PDB entry 5H8B | X-ray diffraction, 2.55 A resolution | chain A

[Chain A]
Name: Casein kinase II subunit alpha
Organism: Homo sapiens
Notes: EC 2.7.11.1
UniProtKB: P68400 (CSK21_HUMAN); residues 1-333 here = UniProt positions 1-333
Chain sequence (333 residues; numbered 1 to 333; the number before each row is that of its first residue):
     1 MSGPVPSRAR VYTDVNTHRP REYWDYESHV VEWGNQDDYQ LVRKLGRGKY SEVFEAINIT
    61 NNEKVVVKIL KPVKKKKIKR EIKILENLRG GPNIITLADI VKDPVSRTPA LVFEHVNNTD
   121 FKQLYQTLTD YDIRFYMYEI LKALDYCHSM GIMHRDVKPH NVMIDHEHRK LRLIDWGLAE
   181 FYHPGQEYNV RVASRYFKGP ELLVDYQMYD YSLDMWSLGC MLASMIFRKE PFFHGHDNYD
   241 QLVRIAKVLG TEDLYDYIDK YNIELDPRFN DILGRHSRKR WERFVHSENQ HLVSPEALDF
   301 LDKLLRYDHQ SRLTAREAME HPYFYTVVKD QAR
Disordered / not traced: 1, 333
Residues lining bound ligands: 5Y2 (N-[5-[[3-cyano-7-(cyclopropylamino)pyrazolo[1,5-a]pyrimidin-5-yl]amino]-2-methyl-phenyl]ethanamide): Leu45, Arg47, Gly48, Ser51, Val53, Val66, Lys68, Ile95, Phe113, Glu114, His115, Val116, Asn117, Asn118, Met163, Ile174, Asp175
Swiss-Prot annotation at these positions:
  - region: Gln36 to Leu41 (Interaction with beta subunit)
  - active site: Asp156 (Proton acceptor)
  - binding site (ATP): Leu45 to Val53, Lys68
  - natural variant: Arg47 (R47Q: In OCNDS), Tyr50 (Y50S: In OCNDS), Asp175 (D175G: In OCNDS), Lys198 (K198R: In OCNDS)
From the paper describing this entry:
  - binding site for 5Y2: Phe113, Val116, Asp175

[Summary]
Ligands of chain A: compound 5Y2. Curated annotation (UniProt) lists active-site residue Asp156 and 10
ATP-binding residues. The paper reports a binding site for 5Y2 at Phe113, Val116 and Asp175.
Chain A is Casein kinase II subunit alpha (Homo sapiens); the structure, Crystal structure of CK2 with
compound 2, was determined by X-ray diffraction together with 5H8E from the same study.
